4FGG - chain A; structure by X-ray diffraction, 2.30 A resolution.

Chain A:
Name: Dihydrofolate reductase
Organism: Staphylococcus aureus
Notes: EC 1.5.1.3
UniProt: P0A017 (DYR_STAAU); residues 0-158 here correspond to UniProt positions 1-159 (UniProt number = residue number + 1)
Amino-acid sequence (163 residues; numbered 0 to 162; the number before each row is that of its first residue; numbering starts at 0):
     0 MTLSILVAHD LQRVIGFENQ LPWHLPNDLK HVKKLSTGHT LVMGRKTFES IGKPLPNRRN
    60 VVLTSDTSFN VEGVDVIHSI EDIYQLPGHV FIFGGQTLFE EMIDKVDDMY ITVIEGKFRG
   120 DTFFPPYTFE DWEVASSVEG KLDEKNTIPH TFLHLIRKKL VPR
Differences from the reference sequence: expression tag (159-162)
Ligand contacts:
  - 0U5 ((2E)-3-{5-[(2,4-diamino-6-propylpyrimidin-5-yl)methyl]-2,3-dimethoxyphenyl}-1-[(1S)-1-(2-methylprop-1-en-1-yl)phthalazin-2(1H)-yl]prop-2-en-1-one): Leu5, Val6, Ala7, Leu20, Asp27, Leu28, Val31, Lys32, Ser49, Ile50, Leu54, Pro55, Arg57, Phe92, Thr111
  - NADP (NAP; NADP nicotinamide-adenine-dinucleotide phosphate): Val6, Ala7, Ile14, Gly15, Phe16, Asn18, Gln19, Leu20, Trp22, Gly43, Arg44, Lys45, Thr46, Ser49, Leu62, Thr63, Ser64, Asp65, His77, Ser78, Ile79, Phe92, Gly93, Gly94, Gln95, Thr96, Leu97, Phe98, Glu100, Asp120, Thr121

Overview:
Bound to chain A: compound 0U5 and NADP.
Chain A is Dihydrofolate reductase (Staphylococcus aureus); the structure, S. aureus dihydrofolate reductase
co-crystallized with propyl-DAP isobutenyl-dihydrophthalazine inhibitor, was determined by X-ray diffraction,
deposited together with 4FGH.
